Entry 7YU6 (electron microscopy, 3.90 A resolution); this record covers chains A and R of the 5 polymer chains in the assembly.

== Chain A ==
Name: Guanine nucleotide-binding protein G(i) subunit alpha-1
Source organism: Homo sapiens
Reference sequence: P63096 (GNAI1_HUMAN); residue numbers follow UniProt; this construct covers 1-354
Amino-acid sequence (354 residues; each row starts with the number of its first residue):
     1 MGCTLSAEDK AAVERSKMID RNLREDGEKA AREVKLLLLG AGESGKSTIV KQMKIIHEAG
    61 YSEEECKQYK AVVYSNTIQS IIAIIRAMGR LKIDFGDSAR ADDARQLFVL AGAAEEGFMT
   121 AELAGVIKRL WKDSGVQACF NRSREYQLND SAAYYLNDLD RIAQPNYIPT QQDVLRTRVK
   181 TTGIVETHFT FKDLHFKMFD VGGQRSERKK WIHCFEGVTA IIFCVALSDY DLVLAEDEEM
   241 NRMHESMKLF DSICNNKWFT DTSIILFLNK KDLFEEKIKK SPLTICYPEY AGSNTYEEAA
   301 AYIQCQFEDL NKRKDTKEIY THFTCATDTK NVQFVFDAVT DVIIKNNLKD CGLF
Disordered / not traced: 1-5, 55-181
Swiss-Prot annotation at these positions:
  - region: Lys35 to Thr48 (G1 motif), Asp173 to Thr181 (G2 motif), Phe196 to Arg205 (G3 motif), Ile265 to Asp272 (G4 motif), Thr324 to Thr329 (G5 motif)
  - binding site (GTP): Glu43 to Thr48, Ser151, Leu175 to Thr181, Asp200 to Gln204, Asn269 to Asp272, Ala326
  - binding site (Mg(2+)): Ser47, Thr181
  - modified residue: Arg178 (ADP-ribosylarginine), Gln204 (Deamidated glutamine), Cys351 (ADP-ribosylcysteine)
  - lipidation: Gly2 (N-myristoyl glycine), Cys3 (S-palmitoyl cysteine)
  - natural variant: Gly40 (G40C: In NEDHISB; G40R: In NEDHISB), Gly45 (G45D: In NEDHISB), Thr48 (T48I: In NEDHISB; T48K: In NEDHISB), Gln52 (Q52P: In NEDHISB), Ser75 (deletion: In NEDHISB; uncertain significance), Gln172 (deletion: In NEDHISB), Asp173 (D173V: In NEDHISB), Glu186 to Phe189 (deletion: In NEDHISB; uncertain significance), Cys224 (C224Y: In NEDHISB), Lys270 (K270N: In NEDHISB; K270R: In NEDHISB), Asp272 (D272G: In NEDHISB), Ala326 (A326P: In NEDHISB), 1 further natural variant entry in UniProt
  - mutagenesis: Gly42 (G42R: Abolishes switch to an activated conformation and dissociation from beta and gamma subunits upon GTP binding. Abolishes interaction with RGS family members), Glu116 (E116L: Enhances interaction (inactive GDP-bound) with RGS14), Gln147 (Q147L: Enhances interaction (inactive GDP-bound) with RGS14), Glu245 (E245L: Enhances interaction (inactive GDP-bound) with RGS14)

== Chain R ==
Name: Lysophosphatidic acid receptor 1
Source organism: Homo sapiens
Reference sequence: Q92633 (LPAR1_HUMAN); residue numbers follow UniProt; this construct covers 2-364
Amino-acid sequence (379 residues; each row starts with the number of its first residue; numbers below 1 keep their minus sign (Asp-8 is residue -8)):
    -8 DYKDDDDAMG AAISTSIPVI SQPQFTAMNE PQCFYNESIA FFYNRSGKHL ATEWNTVSKL
    52 VMGLGITVCI FIMLANLLVM VAIYVNRRFH FPIYYLMANL AAADFFAGLA YFYLMFNTGP
   112 NTRRLTVSTW LLRQGLIDTS LTASVANLLA IAIERHITVF RMQLHTRMSN RRVVVVIVVI
   172 WTMAIVMGAI PSVGWNCICD IENCSNMAPL YSDSYLVFWA IFNLVTFVVM VVLYAHIFGY
   232 VRQRTMRMSR HSSGPRRNRD TMMSLLKTVV IVLGAFIICW TPGLVLLLLD VCCPQCDVLA
   292 YEKFFLLLAE FNSAMNPIIY SYRDKEMSAT FRQILCCQRS ENPTGPTEGS DRSASSLNHT
   352 ILAGVHSNDH SVVENLYFQ
Disordered / not traced: -8 to 22, 240-250, 324-370
Construct notes: expression tag (-8 to 1, 365-370)
Cystine bridges: Cys24-Cys190, Cys188-Cys195, Cys284-Cys287
Residues lining bound ligands: K6L ([(2R)-2-[5-(2-hexylphenyl)pentanoylamino]-3-oxidanyl-propyl] dihydrogen phosphate): Tyr34, Lys39, Leu105, Asn108, Thr109, Gly110, Thr113, Arg124, Gln125, Asp129, Ala199, Tyr202, Leu207, Trp210, Gly274, Leu278, Glu293, Lys294, Phe296, Leu297
Swiss-Prot annotation at these positions:
  - binding site (a 1-acyl-sn-glycero-3-phosphate): Lys39, Arg124 to Asp129, Trp210
  - modified residue: Ser341 (Phosphoserine), Thr351 (Phosphothreonine)
  - glycosylation (N-linked (GlcNAc...) asparagine): Asn27, Asn35
  - mutagenesis: Tyr85 (Y85A: Impairs localization at the cell membrane), Leu87 (L87A: Impairs localization at the cell membrane), Ile325 to Leu326 (Impairs localization at the cell membrane)
What the authors report for this chain:
  - mutagenesis - Y34A, K39A, R124A: decreased signaling in response to K6L
  - mutagenesis - L278A, L297A: decreased binding to K6L
  - mutagenesis - W210A: abolished signaling in response to K6L
  - mutagenesis - W210A: unchanged expression

== Interface between chain A and chain R ==
Pairs across the interface - 36 pairs, chain A then chain R:
  Ala31(A) - Gln154(R)
  Arg32(A) - Gln154(R)
  Leu194(A) - Met153(R)  hydrophobic
  Gly217(A) - His156(R)
  Tyr320(A) - Met239(R)  hydrophobic
  Phe336(A) - Arg235(R)
  Asp337(A) - Arg238(R)  salt bridge
  Asp337(A) - Met239(R)
  Ala338(A) - Met239(R)  hydrophobic
  Thr340(A) - Met153(R)
  Asp341(A) - Thr236(R)
  Ile343(A) - Met153(R)  hydrophobic
  Ile344(A) - Tyr231(R)  hydrophobic
  Ile344(A) - Val232(R)  hydrophobic
  Ile344(A) - Thr236(R)
  Asn346(A) - Leu155(R)
  Asn347(A) - Thr149(R)
  Asn347(A) - Val150(R)  hydrogen bond (side chain-backbone)
  Asn347(A) - Arg152(R)  hydrogen bond (side chain-backbone)
  Asn347(A) - Gln154(R)
  Leu348(A) - Val150(R)  hydrophobic
  Leu348(A) - Val232(R)  hydrophobic
  Leu348(A) - Thr252(R)
  Asp350(A) - Ile84(R)
  Asp350(A) - Thr149(R)
  Asp350(A) - Arg152(R)  salt bridge
  Cys351(A) - Ile84(R)
  Cys351(A) - Arg146(R)
  Cys351(A) - Thr149(R)
  Gly352(A) - Arg314(R)
  Gly352(A) - Asp315(R)
  Leu353(A) - Ile228(R)  hydrophobic
  Leu353(A) - Leu256(R)  hydrophobic
  Leu353(A) - Thr259(R)
  Phe354(A) - Thr252(R)
  Phe354(A) - Arg314(R)
Interface residues without a listed pair, chain A (23 interface residues in all): Thr219, Gln333, Phe334
Interface residues without a listed pair, chain R (24 interface residues in all): Tyr85, Tyr225, Ser255

== Summary ==
Chain A and chain R form an interface of 23 and 24 residues respectively; the contacts include 2 hydrogen
bonds and 2 salt bridges. Polar contacts include Asp337(A)-Arg238(R), Asp350(A)-Arg152(R) and
Asn347(A)-Val150(R). The paper reports that Y34A, K39A and R124A of chain R reduce signaling in response to
K6L; L278A and L297A of chain R reduce binding to K6L.
Chain A is Guanine nucleotide-binding protein G(i) subunit alpha-1 and chain R is Lysophosphatidic acid
receptor 1, both from Homo sapiens; the structure, Human Lysophosphatidic Acid Receptor 1-Gi complex bound to
ONO-0740556, state2, was determined by electron microscopy (same publication as 7YU3, 7YU4, 7YU5, 7YU7 and
7YU8).
